Entry 6HKT (X-ray diffraction, 9.70 A resolution (very low resolution: no residue pairs are listed; an interface is given only as per-side residue counts)); this record covers chains I and a of the 50 polymer chains in the assembly.

== Chain I ==
Molecule: 1122-nt DNA strand
Sequence (1122 nucleotides; row label = number of the first residue in the row):
     1 ATCACCCTAT ACGCGGCCGC CCTGGAGAAT CCCGGTGCCG AGGCCGCTCA ATTGGTCGTA
    61 GACAGCTCTA GCACCGCTTA AACGCACGTA CGCGCTGTCC CCCGCGTTTT AACCGCCAAG
   121 GGGATTACTC CCTAGTCTCC AGGCACGTGT CAGATATATA CATCCTGTGC ATGTATTGAA
   181 CAGCCCCGAG ACCCTATACG CGGCCGCCCT GGAGAATCCC GGTGCCGAGG CCGCTCAATT
   241 GGTCGTAGAC AGCTCTAGCA CCGCTTAAAC GCACGTACGC GCTGTCCCCC GCGTTTTAAC
   301 CGCCAAGGGG ATTACTCCCT AGTCTCCAGG CACGTGTCAG ATATATACAT CCTGTGCATG
   361 TATTGAACAG CCCCGAGACC CTATACGCGG CCGCCCTGGA GAATCCCGGT GCCGAGGCCG
   421 CTCAATTGGT CGTAGACAGC TCTAGCACCG CTTAAACGCA CGTACGCGCT GTCCCCCGCG
   481 TTTTAACCGC CAAGGGGATT ACTCCCTAGT CTCCAGGCAC GTGTCAGATA TATACATCCT
   541 GTGCATGTAT TGAACAGCCC CGAGACCCTA TACGCGGCCG CCCTGGAGAA TCCCGGTGCC
   601 GAGGCCGCTC AATTGGTCGT AGACAGCTCT AGCACCGCTT AAACGCACGT ACGCGCTGTC
   661 CCCCGCGTTT TAACCGCCAA GGGGATTACT CCCTAGTCTC CAGGCACGTG TCAGATATAT
   721 ACATCCTGTG CATGTATTGA ACAGCCCCGA GACCCTATAC GCGGCCGCCC TGGAGAATCC
   781 CGGTGCCGAG GCCGCTCAAT TGGTCGTAGA CAGCTCTAGC ACCGCTTAAA CGCACGTACG
   841 CGCTGTCCCC CGCGTTTTAA CCGCCAAGGG GATTACTCCC TAGTCTCCAG GCACGTGTCA
   901 GATATATACA TCCTGTGCAT GTATTGAACA GCCCCGAGAC CCTATACGCG GCCGCCCTGG
   961 AGAATCCCGG TGCCGAGGCC GCTCAATTGG TCGTAGACAG CTCTAGCACC GCTTAAACGC
  1021 ACGTACGCGC TGTCCCCCGC GTTTTAACCG CCAAGGGGAT TACTCCCTAG TCTCCAGGCA
  1081 CGTGTCAGAT ATATACATCC TGTGCATGTA TTGAACAGCG AT

== Chain a ==
Protein: Histone H3.1
From: Homo sapiens
Reference sequence: P68431 (H31_HUMAN); residues 0-135 here correspond to UniProt positions 1-136 (UniProt number = residue number + 1)
Amino-acid sequence (139 residues; row label = number of the first residue in the row; numbers below 1 keep their minus sign (Gly-3 is residue -3)):
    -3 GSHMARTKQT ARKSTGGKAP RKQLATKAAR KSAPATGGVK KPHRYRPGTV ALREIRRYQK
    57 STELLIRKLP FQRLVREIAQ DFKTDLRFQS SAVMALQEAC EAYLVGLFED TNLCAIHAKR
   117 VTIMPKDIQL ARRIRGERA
Unresolved in the structure: -3 to 37
Construct notes: expression tag (-3 to -1)
Swiss-Prot annotation at these positions:
  - modified residue: Arg2 (Asymmetric dimethylarginine), Thr3 (Phosphothreonine), Lys4 (Allysine), Gln5 (5-glutamyl dopamine), Thr6 (Phosphothreonine), Arg8 (Citrulline), Lys9 (N6,N6,N6-trimethyllysine), Ser10 (ADP-ribosylserine), Thr11 (Phosphothreonine), Lys14 (N6-(2-hydroxyisobutyryl)lysine), Arg17 (Asymmetric dimethylarginine), Lys18 (N6-(2-hydroxyisobutyryl)lysine), Lys23 (N6-(2-hydroxyisobutyryl)lysine), Arg26 (Citrulline), Lys27 (N6,N6,N6-trimethyllysine), Ser28 (ADP-ribosylserine), Lys36 (N6,N6,N6-trimethyllysine), Lys37 (N6-methyllysine), Tyr41 (Phosphotyrosine), Lys56 (N6,N6,N6-trimethyllysine) and 8 more in UniProt
  - lipidation: Lys18 (N6-decanoyllysine)

== Interface between chain I and chain a ==
At this resolution (10 A) residue pairs are not listed: 14 residues of chain I and 17 of chain a lie at the interface.

== In short ==
Chain I and chain a form an interface of 14 and 17 residues respectively.
Chain I is a 1122-nt DNA strand and chain a is Histone H3.1 (Homo sapiens); the structure, Structure of an
H1-bound 6-nucleosome array, was determined by X-ray diffraction.
